PDB entry 6Y6D | X-ray diffraction, 2.20 A resolution | chains A and F of the 6 polymer chains in the assembly

== Chain A ==
Name: Tubulin alpha-1B chain
From: Bos taurus
UniProt: P81947 (TBA1B_BOVIN); residue numbers follow UniProt; this construct covers 1-451
Amino-acid sequence (451 residues; each row starts with the number of its first residue):
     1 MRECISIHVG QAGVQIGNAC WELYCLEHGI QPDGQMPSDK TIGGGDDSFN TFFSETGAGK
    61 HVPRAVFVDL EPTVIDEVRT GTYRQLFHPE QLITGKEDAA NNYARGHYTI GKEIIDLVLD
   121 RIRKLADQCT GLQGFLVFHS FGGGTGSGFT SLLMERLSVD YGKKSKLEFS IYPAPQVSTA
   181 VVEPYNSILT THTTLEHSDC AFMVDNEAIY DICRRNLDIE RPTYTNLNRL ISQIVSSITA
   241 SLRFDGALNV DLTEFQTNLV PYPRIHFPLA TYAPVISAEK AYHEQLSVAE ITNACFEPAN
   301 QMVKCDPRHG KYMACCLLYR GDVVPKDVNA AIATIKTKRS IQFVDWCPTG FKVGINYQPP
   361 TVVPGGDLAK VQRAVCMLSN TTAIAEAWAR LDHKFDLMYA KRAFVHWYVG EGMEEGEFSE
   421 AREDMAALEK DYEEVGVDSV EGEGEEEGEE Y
Unresolved in the structure: 440-451
Bound ions: Ca2+: Asp39, Thr41, Gly44, Glu55
Ligand contacts:
  - GTP (guanosine-5'-triphosphate): Gly10, Gln11, Ala12, Gln15, Ile16, Asp69, Asp98, Ala99, Ala100, Asn101, Ser140, Gly142, Gly143, Gly144, Thr145, Gly146, Ile171, Pro173, Val177, Ser178, Thr179, Glu183, Asn206, Tyr224, Leu227, Asn228, Ile231
  - OBQ ((3S)-7-azanyl-6-methoxy-3-[(5R)-4-methoxy-6-methyl-7,8-dihydro-5H-[1,3]dioxolo[4,5-g]isoquinolin-5-yl]-3H-2-benzofuran-1-one): Asn101, Thr179, Ala180, Val181
Reported in the primary citation:
  - binding site for OBQ: Ser178, Thr179, Val181

== Chain F ==
Name: Tubulin-Tyrosine Ligase
From: Gallus gallus
UniProt: E1BQ43 (E1BQ43_CHICK); numbering as in UniProt (aligned over 1-378)
Amino-acid sequence (384 residues; each row starts with the number of its first residue):
     1 MYTFVVRDEN SSVYAEVSRL LLATGQWKRL RKDNPRFNLM LGERNRLPFG RLGHEPGLVQ
    61 LVNYYRGADK LCRKASLVKL IKTSPELSES CTWFPESYVI YPTNLKTPVA PAQNGIRHLI
   121 NNTRTDEREV FLAAYNRRRE GREGNVWIAK SSAGAKGEGI LISSEASELL DFIDEQGQVH
   181 VIQKYLEKPL LLEPGHRKFD IRSWVLVDHL YNIYLYREGV LRTSSEPYNS ANFQDKTCHL
   241 TNHCIQKEYS KNYGRYEEGN EMFFEEFNQY LMDALNTTLE NSILLQIKHI IRSCLMCIEP
   301 AISTKHLHYQ SFQLFGFDFM VDEELKVWLI EVNGAPACAQ KLYAELCQGI VDVAISSVFP
   361 LADTGQKTSQ PTSIFIKLHH HHHH
Unresolved in the structure: 89-90, 103-124, 153-158, 175-179, 363-372, 379-384
Differences from the reference sequence: expression tag (379-384)
Bound ions: Mg2+: Glu331, Asn333 (together with AMP-PCP)
Ligand contacts: AMP-PCP (ACP; phosphomethylphosphonic acid adenylate ester): Lys74, Pro95, Ile148, Lys150, Gln183, Lys184, Tyr185, Leu186, Lys198, Asp200, Arg202, Arg222, His239, Leu240, Thr241, Asn242, Asp318, Met320, Ile330, Glu331, Asn333

== Interface between chain A and chain F ==
Residue-residue contacts - 22 pairs, chain A then chain F:
  Gln176(A) - Pro56(F)
  Glu207(A) - His54(F)  salt bridge
  Glu297(A) - His306(F)
  Pro298(A) - Leu307(F)  hydrophobic
  Lys304(A) - His54(F)
  Cys305(A) - His308(F)
  Asp306(A) - Arg66(F)
  Asp306(A) - Leu307(F)
  Arg308(A) - Pro300(F)  hydrogen bond (side chain-backbone)
  Arg308(A) - Ala301(F)  hydrogen bond (side chain-backbone)
  Arg308(A) - Ile302(F)
  Arg308(A) - Ser303(F)  hydrogen bond (side chain-backbone)
  His309(A) - Arg66(F)  hydrogen bond (side chain-backbone)
  His309(A) - Gly67(F)
  His309(A) - Ala301(F)
  Ser340(A) - Ala301(F)
  Glu386(A) - Gly50(F)
  Glu386(A) - Arg66(F)  salt bridge
  Arg390(A) - Gly50(F)
  Arg390(A) - His54(F)  hydrogen bond
  His393(A) - Arg51(F)
  Glu433(A) - Arg46(F)  salt bridge
Also at the interface, not in a pair above, chain A (17 interface residues in all): Pro175, Ala299, Lys338
Also at the interface, not in a pair above, chain F (15 interface residues in all): Gly53

== Overview ==
The interface between chain A and chain F involves 17 residues on one side and 15 on the other; the contacts
include 5 hydrogen bonds and 3 salt bridges. Polar pairs include Glu207(A)-His54(F), Glu386(A)-Arg66(F) and
Glu433(A)-Arg46(F). Bound to chain A: GTP and compound OBQ. From the paper: a binding site for OBQ at
Ser178(A), Thr179(A) and Val181(A).
Here chain A is Tubulin alpha-1B chain (Bos taurus) and chain F is Tubulin-Tyrosine Ligase (Gallus gallus).
Entry 6Y6D (Tubulin-7-Aminonoscapine complex) was determined by X-ray diffraction.
